Entry 7RCU (X-ray diffraction, 2.69 A resolution); this record covers chains B and C of the 6 polymer chains in the assembly.

== Chain B ==
Name: Protein max
UniProtKB: Q6V3B1 (Q6V3B1_HUMAN); residues 14-41 here correspond to UniProt positions 15-42 (UniProt number = residue number + 1)
Sequence (28 residues; each row starts with the number of its first residue):
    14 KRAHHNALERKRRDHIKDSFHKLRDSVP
Unresolved in the structure: 14
Construct notes: conflict Lys35 (Ser36 in Q6V3B1)

== Chain C ==
Molecule: 17-nt DNA strand
Sequence (17 nucleotides; each row starts with the number of its first residue):
   100 AGTAGCACGTGCTACTA
Unresolved in the structure: 116

== Chain B / chain C interface ==
Contacting residue pairs (7; chain B residue first):
  His17(B) with DT102(C), salt bridge to the phosphate
  His18(B) with DG104(C), base contact
  Leu21(B) with DT102(C), phosphate contact
  Glu22(B) with DG104(C), base contact; DC105(C), hydrogen bond to the base
  Arg25(B) with DG104(C), sugar contact; DC105(C), salt bridge to the phosphate
Interface residues without a listed pair, chain C (4 interface residues in all): DA106

== Overview ==
Chain B and chain C form an interface of 5 and 4 residues respectively, with 1 hydrogen bond and 2 salt
bridges. Among the polar pairs are Glu22(B)-DC105(C), His17(B)-DT102(C) and Arg25(B)-DC105(C).
Chain B is Protein max and chain C is a 17-nt DNA strand; the structure, Synthetic Max homodimer mimic in
complex with DNA, was determined by X-ray diffraction.
